PDB entry 1F8V | X-ray diffraction, 3.00 A resolution | chains A and E of the 7 polymer chains in the assembly

== Chain A ==
Molecule: Mature capsid protein beta
From: Pariacato virus
Reference sequence: Q9J7Z0 (COAT_PAV); numbering as in UniProt (aligned over 7-361)
Sequence (355 residues; row label = number of the first residue in the row):
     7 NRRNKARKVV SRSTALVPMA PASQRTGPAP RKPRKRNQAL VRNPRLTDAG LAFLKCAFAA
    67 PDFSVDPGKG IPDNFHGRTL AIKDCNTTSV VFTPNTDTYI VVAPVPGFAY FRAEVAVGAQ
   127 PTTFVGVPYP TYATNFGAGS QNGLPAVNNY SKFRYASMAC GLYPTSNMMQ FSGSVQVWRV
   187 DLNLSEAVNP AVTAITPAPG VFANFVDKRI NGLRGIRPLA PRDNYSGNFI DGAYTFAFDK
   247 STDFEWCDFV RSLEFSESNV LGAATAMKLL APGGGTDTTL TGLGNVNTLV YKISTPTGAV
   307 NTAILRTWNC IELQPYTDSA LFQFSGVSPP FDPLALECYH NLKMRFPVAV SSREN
Ion coordination: Ca2+: Asp249, Glu251 (shared with 1 residue of chain B; 1 residue of chain C)

== Chain E ==
Molecule: Mature capsid protein gamma
From: Pariacato virus
Reference sequence: Q9J7Z0 (COAT_PAV); residue numbers follow UniProt; this construct covers 362-401
Sequence (40 residues; numbered 362 to 401; the number before each row is that of its first residue):
   362 SKFWEGVLRV LNQISGTLSV IPGPVGTISA GVHQLTGMYM
Not modelled in the structure: 384-401

== Chain A / chain E interface ==
Contacting residue pairs (19):
  Pro39(A) - Gln374(E)
  Arg40(A) - Ser376(E)  hydrogen bond (backbone-side chain)
  Arg40(A) - Gly377(E)  hydrogen bond (side chain-backbone)
  Arg40(A) - Thr378(E)  hydrogen bond
  Lys41(A) - Ser376(E)
  Arg42(A) - Asn373(E)  hydrogen bond (side chain-backbone)
  Arg42(A) - Ile375(E)  hydrogen bond (side chain-backbone)
  Arg42(A) - Ser376(E)
  Leu46(A) - Thr378(E)
  Leu46(A) - Leu379(E)
  Leu46(A) - Ser380(E)  hydrogen bond (backbone-backbone)
  Val47(A) - Ser380(E)
  Val47(A) - Ile382(E)  hydrophobic
  Arg48(A) - Leu379(E)
  Arg48(A) - Ser380(E)  hydrogen bond (backbone-backbone)
  Arg48(A) - Val381(E)
  Arg48(A) - Ile382(E)
  Pro50(A) - Val381(E)  hydrophobic
  Pro50(A) - Ile382(E)
Other interface residues (no listed pair), chain A (9 interface residues in all): Gln44

== In short ==
Chain A and chain E form an interface of 9 and 10 residues respectively, with 7 hydrogen bonds. Polar contacts
include Arg40(A)-Ser376(E), Arg40(A)-Gly377(E) and Arg40(A)-Thr378(E). Asp249(A) and Glu251(A) coordinate
Ca2+.
Here chain A is Mature capsid protein beta and chain E is Mature capsid protein gamma, both from Pariacato
virus. Entry 1F8V (The structure of pariacoto virus reveals a dodecahedral cage of duplex RNA) was determined
by X-ray diffraction.
